Entry 7LT3 (electron microscopy, 4.60 A resolution (low resolution: residue-level contacts below are approximate; hydrogen-bond / salt-bridge calls are withheld)); this record covers chains A and B of the 20 polymer chains in the assembly.

Chain A:
Molecule: X-ray repair cross-complementing protein 6
Source organism: Homo sapiens
Notes: EC 3.6.4.-, 4.2.99.-
UniProtKB: P12956 (XRCC6_HUMAN); residue numbers follow UniProt; this construct covers 1-609
Chain sequence (609 residues; row label = number of the first residue in the row):
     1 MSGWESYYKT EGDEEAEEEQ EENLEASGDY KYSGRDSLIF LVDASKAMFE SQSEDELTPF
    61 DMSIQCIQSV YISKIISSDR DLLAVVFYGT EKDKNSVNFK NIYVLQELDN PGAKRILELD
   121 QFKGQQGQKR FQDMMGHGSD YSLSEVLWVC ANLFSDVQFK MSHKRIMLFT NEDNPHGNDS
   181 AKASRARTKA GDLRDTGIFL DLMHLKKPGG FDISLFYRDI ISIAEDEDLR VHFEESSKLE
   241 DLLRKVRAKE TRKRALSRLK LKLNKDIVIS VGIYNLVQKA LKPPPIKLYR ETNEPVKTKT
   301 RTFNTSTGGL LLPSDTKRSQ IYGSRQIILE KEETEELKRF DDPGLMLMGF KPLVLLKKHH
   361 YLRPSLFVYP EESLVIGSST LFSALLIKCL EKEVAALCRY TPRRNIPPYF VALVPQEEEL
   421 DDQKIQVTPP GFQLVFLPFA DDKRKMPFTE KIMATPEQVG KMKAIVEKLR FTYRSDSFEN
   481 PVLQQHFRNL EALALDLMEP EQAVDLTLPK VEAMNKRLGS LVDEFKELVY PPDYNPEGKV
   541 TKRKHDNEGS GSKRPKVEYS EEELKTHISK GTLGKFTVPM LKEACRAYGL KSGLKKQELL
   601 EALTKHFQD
Disordered / not traced: 1-29, 223-230, 535-609

Chain B:
Molecule: X-ray repair cross-complementing protein 5
Source organism: Homo sapiens
Notes: EC 3.6.4.-
UniProtKB: P13010 (XRCC5_HUMAN); residues 1-732 here = UniProt positions 1-732
Chain sequence (732 residues; each row starts with the number of its first residue):
     1 MVRSGNKAAV VLCMDVGFTM SNSIPGIESP FEQAKKVITM FVQRQVFAEN KDEIALVLFG
    61 TDGTDNPLSG GDQYQNITVH RHLMLPDFDL LEDIESKIQP GSQQADFLDA LIVSMDVIQH
   121 ETIGKKFEKR HIEIFTDLSS RFSKSQLDII IHSLKKCDIS LQFFLPFSLG KEDGSGDRGD
   181 GPFRLGGHGP SFPLKGITEQ QKEGLEIVKM VMISLEGEDG LDEIYSFSES LRKLCVFKKI
   241 ERHSIHWPCR LTIGSNLSIR IAAYKSILQE RVKKTWTVVD AKTLKKEDIQ KETVYCLNDD
   301 DETEVLKEDI IQGFRYGSDI VPFSKVDEEQ MKYKSEGKCF SVLGFCKSSQ VQRRFFMGNQ
   361 VLKVFAARDD EAAAVALSSL IHALDDLDMV AIVRYAYDKR ANPQVGVAFP HIKHNYECLV
   421 YVQLPFMEDL RQYMFSSLKN SKKYAPTEAQ LNAVDALIDS MSLAKKDEKT DTLEDLFPTT
   481 KIPNPRFQRL FQCLLHRALH PREPLPPIQQ HIWNMLNPPA EVTTKSQIPL SKIKTLFPLI
   541 EAKKKDQVTA QEIFQDNHED GPTAKKLKTE QGGAHFSVSS LAEGSVTSVG SVNPAENFRV
   601 LVKQKKASFE EASNQLINHI EQFLDTNETP YFMKSIDCIR AFREEAIKFS EEQRFNNFLK
   661 ALQEKVEIKQ LNHFWEIVVQ DGITLITKEE ASGSSVTAEE AKKFLAPKDK PSGDTAAVFE
   721 EGGDVDDLLD MI
Disordered / not traced: 1-5, 171-195, 555-724, 732

Chain A / chain B interface:
Pairs across the interface - 296 pairs, chain A then chain B:
  I75(A) with Y316(B)
  I76(A) with Y316(B)
  D79(A) with R315(B)
  N110(A) with S318(B)
  P111(A) with G317(B); S318(B)
  G112(A) with S318(B)
  A113(A) with D319(B)
  A248(A) with M427(B); E428(B)
  E250(A) with Q432(B)
  T251(A) with R431(B); Y433(B)
  R252(A) with Y433(B)
  K253(A) with Y433(B)
  N264(A) with L530(B)
  D266(A) with K534(B); L539(B)
  I267(A) with K534(B)
  V268(A) with L539(B)
  Y274(A) with F435(B)
  N275(A) with Y433(B)
  L276(A) with R431(B); Y433(B)
  V277(A) with M357(B); P425(B)
  Q278(A) with D429(B); R431(B)
  K279(A) with M357(B); D429(B)
  A280(A) with D429(B)
  P283(A) with F314(B)
  P285(A) with G313(B); F314(B)
  I286(A) with Q312(B); G313(B); R315(B)
  K287(A) with Y295(B); I310(B)
  L288(A) with D309(B); I310(B); I311(B); G313(B); I320(B)
  Y289(A) with L297(B); E304(B); D309(B)
  R290(A) with E308(B); D309(B); I311(B)
  N293(A) with P322(B)
  E294(A) with L297(B); N298(B)
  V296(A) with C296(B); E304(B)
  K297(A) with C296(B)
  T298(A) with T293(B); V294(B); Y295(B)
  K299(A) with V294(B)
  T300(A) with E292(B); T293(B)
  R301(A) with Q290(B); K291(B); E292(B)
  T302(A) with Q290(B); K291(B)
  F303(A) with I289(B); Q290(B); E292(B)
  N304(A) with D288(B)
  T305(A) with E287(B); D288(B); I289(B); Q290(B)
  L311(A) with D280(B)
  D315(A) with D280(B); A281(B)
  T316(A) with V278(B); V279(B)
  K317(A) with T277(B); V278(B); V279(B); A281(B)
  R318(A) with W276(B); T277(B); V278(B)
  S319(A) with W276(B); T277(B); V279(B)
  Q320(A) with K274(B); T275(B); W276(B); T277(B)
  I321(A) with K274(B)
  Y322(A) with F47(B); F88(B); K274(B); F491(B); L494(B)
  G323(A) with D87(B); F88(B)
  R325(A) with F88(B); E92(B); A498(B)
  I327(A) with A498(B)
  I328(A) with R497(B)
  L329(A) with W276(B); C493(B)
  E330(A) with R502(B)
  E333(A) with L505(B)
  T334(A) with W276(B)
  L337(A) with W276(B); R489(B)
  K338(A) with R486(B)
  F340(A) with P485(B); R489(B); I508(B); W513(B)
  P343(A) with K545(B)
  M348(A) with M461(B); P518(B)
  G349(A) with M461(B); L463(B)
  F350(A) with I458(B); M461(B); S462(B); L463(B); A464(B)
  P352(A) with A464(B); L473(B)
  L355(A) with D475(B)
  K358(A) with R353(B); F356(B); F409(B)
  H359(A) with K363(B); H411(B); V420(B)
  Y361(A) with I267(B); R353(B); F356(B); M357(B); G358(B); V361(B)
  L362(A) with Q269(B); N359(B)
  R363(A) with Q269(B)
  F367(A) with F435(B)
  Y369(A) with F435(B); S436(B); L438(B)
  L374(A) with E541(B)
  V375(A) with L539(B); I540(B); E541(B); A542(B)
  I376(A) with P538(B); I540(B)
  S379(A) with Y444(B)
  T380(A) with Y444(B)
  F382(A) with L438(B)
  A384(A) with V454(B)
  L385(A) with V454(B)
  K388(A) with L451(B); V454(B); D455(B); I458(B)
  C389(A) with I458(B)
  K392(A) with D455(B); I458(B); D459(B)
  L397(A) with F477(B); T479(B)
  R399(A) with W513(B); L516(B)
  R404(A) with K545(B)
  P407(A) with R486(B)
  Y409(A) with Q269(B); N484(B)
  F410(A) with F477(B); T479(B); L516(B)
  Q416(A) with R354(B)
  E418(A) with S437(B); K439(B)
  Q426(A) with M434(B); F435(B)
  T428(A) with Q352(B); R354(B)
  P429(A) with F435(B)
  P430(A) with S437(B); L438(B)
  Q433(A) with R353(B); R354(B)
  P438(A) with T479(B)
  F439(A) with T479(B); T480(B); N484(B); P485(B)
  A440(A) with K239(B); T480(B); K481(B); I482(B)
  D441(A) with I240(B); E270(B); N484(B)
  D442(A) with S266(B); I267(B); L268(B); E270(B)
  K443(A) with S266(B); I267(B)
  R444(A) with R242(B); K265(B); S266(B); L268(B); E270(B)
  K445(A) with E241(B)
  M446(A) with F365(B); Y416(B)
  P447(A) with Y264(B)
  K451(A) with K413(B); H414(B); N415(B); Y416(B); E417(B)
  I452(A) with E371(B); A374(B); V375(B); S378(B)
  M453(A) with V375(B); H382(B)
  A454(A) with V375(B); S378(B); S379(B)
  Q458(A) with S379(B)
  V459(A) with S379(B); A383(B)
  M462(A) with L380(B); A383(B)
  K463(A) with D386(B); L387(B)
  V466(A) with F345(B); L384(B); L387(B)
  E467(A) with M389(B)
  L469(A) with G344(B); F345(B)
  R470(A) with F345(B); M389(B)
  F471(A) with G344(B); F345(B); C346(B)
  T472(A) with Q350(B)
  Y473(A) with Q350(B); V351(B); P425(B)
  S475(A) with L430(B)
  D476(A) with M427(B)
  F478(A) with L343(B); V405(B); M427(B)
  E479(A) with F426(B); M427(B); E428(B)
  N480(A) with F426(B); E428(B)
  P481(A) with Y333(B); P403(B)
  V482(A) with N402(B); P403(B)
  L483(A) with E428(B)
  H486(A) with F314(B)
  N489(A) with F323(B); M331(B)
  L490(A) with Y316(B); V321(B)
  E491(A) with Y316(B)
  L493(A) with F323(B); M331(B)
  A494(A) with V321(B)
  L495(A) with Y316(B)
  T507(A) with L343(B); R394(B)
  L508(A) with Y333(B); E336(B); R394(B)
  P509(A) with S341(B); L343(B)
  M514(A) with G254(B)
  N515(A) with S255(B); N256(B)
  V522(A) with N256(B); L257(B)
  V529(A) with A372(B)
  P531(A) with A372(B)
Also at the interface, not in a pair above, chain A (179 interface residues in all): I72, K114, V246, K249, R254, K260, L263, P295, S306, S324, Q326, R339, D341, K357, H360, P364, S365, G377, L381, S383, L386, I387, E391, P408, E419, V435, L437, F448, T449, Q485, D533, Y534
Also at the interface, not in a pair above, chain B (176 interface residues in all): V46, P86, D89, H243, S244, L284, D327, D370, C418, V422, P446, L457, P483, F487, L499, V522, I533, F537, K543, Q547

Summary:
Chain A and chain B form an interface of 179 and 176 residues respectively.
Chain A is X-ray repair cross-complementing protein 6 and chain B is X-ray repair cross-complementing protein
5, both from Homo sapiens; the structure, NHEJ Long-range synaptic complex, was determined by electron
microscopy, deposited together with 7LSY.
